1CW4 - chain A; structure by X-ray diffraction, 2.10 A resolution.

== Chain A ==
Molecule: Isocitrate dehydrogenase
Source organism: Escherichia coli
Notes: EC 1.1.1.42; engineered mutation(s): K230M
Reference sequence: P08200 (IDH_ECOLI); residues 1-416 here = UniProt positions 1-416
Chain sequence (416 residues; numbered 1 to 416; the number before each row is that of its first residue):
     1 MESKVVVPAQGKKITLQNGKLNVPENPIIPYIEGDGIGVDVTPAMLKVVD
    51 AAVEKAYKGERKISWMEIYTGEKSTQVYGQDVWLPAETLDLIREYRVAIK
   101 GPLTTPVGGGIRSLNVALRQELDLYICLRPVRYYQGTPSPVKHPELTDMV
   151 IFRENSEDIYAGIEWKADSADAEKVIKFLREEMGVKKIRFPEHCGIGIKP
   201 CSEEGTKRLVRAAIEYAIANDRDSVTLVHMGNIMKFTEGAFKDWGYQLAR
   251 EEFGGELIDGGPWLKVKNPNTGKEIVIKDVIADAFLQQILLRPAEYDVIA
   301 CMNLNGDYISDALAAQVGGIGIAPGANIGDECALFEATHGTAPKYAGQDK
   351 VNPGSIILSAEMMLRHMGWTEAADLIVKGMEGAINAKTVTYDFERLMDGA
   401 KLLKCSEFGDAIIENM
Unresolved in the structure: 1
Construct notes: conflict M230 (Lys in P08200)
Metal / ion sites: Mn2+: D307 (together with 2-oxoglutaric acid)
Ligand contacts: 2-oxoglutaric acid (AKG): S113, N115, V116, R119, R129, R153, Y160, I233, D283, D307

== In short ==
Bound to chain A: 2-oxoglutaric acid.
Chain A is Isocitrate dehydrogenase (Escherichia coli); the structure, Crystal structure of K230M isocitrate
dehydrogenase in complex with alpha-ketoglutarate, was determined by X-ray diffraction (same publication as
1CW1 and 1CW7).
